Entry 4DCQ (X-ray diffraction, 1.94 A resolution); this record covers chains A and B.

# Chain A
Molecule: 3B5H10 FAB Light Chain
Organism: Mus musculus
Notes: antibody fragment or engineered binder
Chain sequence (218 residues; numbered 1 to 218; the number before each row is that of its first residue):
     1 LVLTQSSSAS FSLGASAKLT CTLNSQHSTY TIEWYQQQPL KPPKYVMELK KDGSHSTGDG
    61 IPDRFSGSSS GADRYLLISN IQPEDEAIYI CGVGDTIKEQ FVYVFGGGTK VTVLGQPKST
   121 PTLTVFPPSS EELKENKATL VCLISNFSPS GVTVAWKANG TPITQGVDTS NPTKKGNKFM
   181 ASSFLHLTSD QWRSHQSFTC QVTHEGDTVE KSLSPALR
Disulfide bonds: Cys-21/Cys-91, Cys-142/Cys-200

# Chain B
Molecule: 3B5H10 FAB Heavy Chain
Organism: Mus musculus
Notes: antibody fragment or engineered binder
Chain sequence (218 residues; each row starts with the number of its first residue):
     1 QIQLVQSGPE LKKPGETVKI SCKASGYTFT TYGMSWVKQA PGKGFEWMGW INTYSGVPTY
    61 VDDFKGRFAF SLETSASTAY LQINNLKNED TAVYFCARGG NNFLWFAYWG QGTLVTVSAA
   121 KTTPPSVYPL APGSAAQTNS MVTLGCLVKG YFPEPVTVTW NSGSLSSGVH TFPAVLQSDL
   181 YTLSSSVTVP SSTWPSQTVT CNVAHPASST KVDKKIVP
Disulfide bonds: Cys-22/Cys-96, Cys-146/Cys-201

# Chain A / chain B interface
Contacting residue pairs (72):
  Tyr-35(A) / Phe-106(B)
  Tyr-35(A) / Trp-109(B)
  Gln-37(A) / Gln-39(B)
  Gln-37(A) / Phe-45(B)
  Pro-42(A) / Trp-109(B)
  Pro-42(A) / Gly-110(B)
  Pro-42(A) / Gln-111(B)
  Pro-43(A) / Phe-45(B)  hydrophobic
  Pro-43(A) / Phe-95(B)
  Pro-43(A) / Trp-109(B)
  Pro-43(A) / Gly-110(B)
  Tyr-45(A) / Leu-104(B)
  Tyr-45(A) / Phe-106(B)
  Tyr-45(A) / Ala-107(B)
  Glu-48(A) / Leu-104(B)
  Ile-90(A) / Phe-45(B)  hydrophobic
  Gly-94(A) / Trp-105(B)
  Phe-101(A) / Trp-47(B)
  Phe-101(A) / Trp-50(B)  hydrophobic
  Phe-101(A) / Trp-105(B)  hydrophobic
  Val-102(A) / Trp-105(B)
  Tyr-103(A) / Trp-47(B)
  Tyr-103(A) / Trp-105(B)  hydrophobic
  Tyr-103(A) / Phe-106(B)  hydrophobic
  Phe-105(A) / Phe-45(B)  hydrophobic
  Phe-105(A) / Trp-109(B)  hydrophobic
  Thr-124(A) / Thr-143(B)
  Phe-126(A) / Leu-130(B)  hydrophobic
  Phe-126(A) / Thr-143(B)
  Phe-126(A) / Leu-144(B)
  Phe-126(A) / Gly-145(B)
  Ser-129(A) / Tyr-128(B)
  Ser-129(A) / Pro-129(B)
  Glu-131(A) / Val-127(B)
  Glu-131(A) / Tyr-128(B)
  Glu-131(A) / Pro-129(B)
  Glu-131(A) / Asp-213(B)
  Glu-132(A) / Tyr-128(B)
  Glu-132(A) / Lys-149(B)  salt bridge
  Glu-135(A) / Tyr-128(B)  hydrogen bond
  Lys-137(A) / Lys-149(B)
  Thr-139(A) / Leu-147(B)
  Thr-139(A) / Lys-149(B)
  Val-141(A) / Leu-130(B)  hydrophobic
  Val-141(A) / Leu-147(B)  hydrophobic
  Val-141(A) / Ser-184(B)
  Leu-143(A) / Phe-172(B)  hydrophobic
  Leu-143(A) / Ser-184(B)
  Leu-143(A) / Ser-186(B)
  Ile-144(A) / Phe-172(B)
  Gln-165(A) / Gln-177(B)  hydrogen bond (backbone-side chain)
  Gly-166(A) / Gln-177(B)
  Val-167(A) / Val-175(B)
  Val-167(A) / Gln-177(B)  hydrogen bond (backbone-side chain)
  Asp-168(A) / Val-175(B)
  Thr-169(A) / Pro-173(B)
  Thr-169(A) / Ala-174(B)
  Thr-169(A) / Val-175(B)
  Pro-172(A) / Pro-173(B)
  Met-180(A) / Thr-171(B)
  Met-180(A) / Phe-172(B)  hydrophobic
  Met-180(A) / Pro-173(B)
  Ala-181(A) / Phe-172(B)
  Ser-182(A) / Pro-173(B)
  Ser-182(A) / Val-175(B)
  Phe-184(A) / Leu-147(B)  hydrophobic
  Phe-184(A) / Val-175(B)  hydrophobic
  Phe-184(A) / Thr-182(B)
  Phe-184(A) / Leu-183(B)
  Phe-184(A) / Ser-184(B)
  His-186(A) / Thr-182(B)
  Arg-218(A) / Gly-133(B)
Other interface residues (no listed pair), chain A (41 interface residues in all): Glu-33, Lys-41, Asp-95, Gln-100, Pro-127, Ser-145
Other interface residues (no listed pair), chain B (37 interface residues in all): Val-37, Thr-59, His-170, Pro-218

# Overview
41 residues of chain A and 37 residues of chain B are in contact; the contacts include 3 hydrogen bonds and 1
salt bridge. Polar contacts include Glu-132(A)/Lys-149(B), Glu-135(A)/Tyr-128(B) and Gln-165(A)/Gln-177(B).
Here chain A is 3B5H10 FAB Light Chain and chain B is 3B5H10 FAB Heavy Chain, both from Mus musculus. Entry
4DCQ (Crystal Structure of the Fab Fragment of 3B5H10, an Antibody-Specific for Extended Polyglutamine Repeats
(orthorhombic form)) was determined by X-ray diffraction, deposited together with 3S96.
